Entry 9CYX (electron microscopy, 3.30 A resolution); this record covers chains H and Q of the 6 polymer chains in the assembly.

[Chain H]
Name: Lambda 1
From: Mammalian orthoreovirus 3 Dearing
UniProtKB: F1ARN3 (F1ARN3_9REOV); numbering as in UniProt (aligned over 1-1275)
Amino-acid sequence (1275 residues; numbered 1 to 1275; the number before each row is that of its first residue):
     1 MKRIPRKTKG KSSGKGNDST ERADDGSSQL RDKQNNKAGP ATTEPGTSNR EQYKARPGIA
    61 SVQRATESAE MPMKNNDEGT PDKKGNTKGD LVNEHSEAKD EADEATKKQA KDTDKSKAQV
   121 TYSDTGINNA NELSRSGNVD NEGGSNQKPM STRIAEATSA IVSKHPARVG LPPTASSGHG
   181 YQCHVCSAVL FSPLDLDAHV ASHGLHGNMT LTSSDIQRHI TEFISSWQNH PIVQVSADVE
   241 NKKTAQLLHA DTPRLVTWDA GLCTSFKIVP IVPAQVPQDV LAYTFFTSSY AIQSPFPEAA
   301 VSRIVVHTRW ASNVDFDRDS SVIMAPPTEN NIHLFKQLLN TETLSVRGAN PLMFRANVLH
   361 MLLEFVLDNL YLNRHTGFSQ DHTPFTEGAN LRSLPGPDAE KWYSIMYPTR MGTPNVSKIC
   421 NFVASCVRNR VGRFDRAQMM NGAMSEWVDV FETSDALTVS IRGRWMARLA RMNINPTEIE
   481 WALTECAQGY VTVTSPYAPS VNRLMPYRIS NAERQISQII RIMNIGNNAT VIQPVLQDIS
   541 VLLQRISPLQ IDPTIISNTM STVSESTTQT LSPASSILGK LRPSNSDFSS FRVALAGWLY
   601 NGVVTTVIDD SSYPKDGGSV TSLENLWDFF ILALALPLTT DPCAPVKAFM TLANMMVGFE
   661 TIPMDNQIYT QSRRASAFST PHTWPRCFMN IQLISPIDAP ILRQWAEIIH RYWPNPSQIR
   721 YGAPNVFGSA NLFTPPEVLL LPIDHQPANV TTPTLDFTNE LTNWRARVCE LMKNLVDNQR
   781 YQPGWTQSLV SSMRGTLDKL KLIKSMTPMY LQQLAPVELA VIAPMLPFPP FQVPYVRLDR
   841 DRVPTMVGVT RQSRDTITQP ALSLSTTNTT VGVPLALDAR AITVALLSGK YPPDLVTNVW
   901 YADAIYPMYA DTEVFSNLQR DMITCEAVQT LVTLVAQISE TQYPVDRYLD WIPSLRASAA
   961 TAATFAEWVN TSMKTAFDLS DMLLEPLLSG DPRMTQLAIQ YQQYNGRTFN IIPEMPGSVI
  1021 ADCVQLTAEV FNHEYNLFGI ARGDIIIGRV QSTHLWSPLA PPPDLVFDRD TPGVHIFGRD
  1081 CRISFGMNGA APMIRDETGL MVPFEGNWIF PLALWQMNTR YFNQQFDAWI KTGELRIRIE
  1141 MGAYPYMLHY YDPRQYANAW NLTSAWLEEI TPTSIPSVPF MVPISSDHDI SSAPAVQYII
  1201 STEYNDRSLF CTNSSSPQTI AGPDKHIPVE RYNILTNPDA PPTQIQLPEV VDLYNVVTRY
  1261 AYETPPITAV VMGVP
Disordered / not traced: 1-241

[Chain Q]
Name: Inner capsid protein sigma-2
From: Mammalian orthoreovirus 3 Dearing
UniProtKB: P03525 (SIGM2_REOVD); residue numbers follow UniProt; this construct covers 2-418
Amino-acid sequence (417 residues; numbered 2 to 418; the number before each row is that of its first residue):
     2 ARAAFLFKTV GFGGLQNVPI NDELSSHLLR AGNSPWQLTQ FLDWISLGRG LATSALVPTA
    62 GSRYYQMSCL LSGTLQIPFR PNHRWGDIRF LRLVWSAPTL DGLVVAPPQV LAQPALQAQA
   122 DRVYDCDDYP FLARDPRFKH RVYQQLSAVT LLNLTGFGPI SYVRVDEDMW SGDVNQLLMN
   182 YFGHTFAEIA YTLCQASANR PWEYDGTYAR MTQIVLSLFW LSYVGVIHQQ NTYRTFYFQC
   242 NRRGDAAEVW ILSCSLNHSA QIRPGNRSLF VMPTSPDWNM DVNLILSSTL TGCLCSGSQL
   302 PLIDNNSVPA VSRNIHGWTG RAGNQLHGFQ VRRMVTEFCD RLRRDGVMTQ AQQNQVEALA
   362 DQTQQFKRDK LETWAREDDQ YNQAHPNSTM FRTKPFTNAQ WGRGNTGATS AAIAALI
Curated features (UniProtKB/Swiss-Prot):
  - natural variant: Ala188 (A188V: In strain: Mutant ts447), Ala323 (A323V: In strain: Mutant ts447), Asn383 (N383D: In strain: Mutant ts447)

[How chain H and chain Q interact]
Residue-residue contacts (92; chain H residue first):
  Phe434(H) - Arg243(Q)
  Asp435(H) - Arg243(Q)
  Arg436(H) - Asn242(Q)
  Met439(H) - Phe183(Q)  hydrophobic
  Met439(H) - Ser254(Q)
  Trp447(H) - Arg50(Q)
  Trp447(H) - Ile252(Q)  hydrophobic
  Asp449(H) - Arg50(Q)  salt bridge
  Arg464(H) - Asp44(Q)
  Arg464(H) - Trp45(Q)
  Arg464(H) - Ser47(Q)
  Ala467(H) - Ser47(Q)
  Ala467(H) - Leu48(Q)  hydrophobic
  Arg468(H) - Asp44(Q)
  Ala470(H) - Leu48(Q)  hydrophobic
  Arg471(H) - Thr40(Q)
  Arg471(H) - Leu43(Q)
  Arg471(H) - Asp44(Q)  salt bridge
  Arg471(H) - Gln196(Q)  hydrogen bond
  Asn473(H) - Thr193(Q)
  Asn475(H) - Asn181(Q)
  Asn475(H) - Tyr182(Q)
  Pro476(H) - Asn181(Q)
  Thr477(H) - Gln177(Q)
  Thr477(H) - Asn181(Q)  hydrogen bond
  Glu478(H) - Tyr209(Q)  hydrogen bond
  Glu480(H) - Gln177(Q)
  Trp481(H) - Gln177(Q)
  Ser495(H) - Gln177(Q)
  Tyr497(H) - Asn176(Q)
  Tyr497(H) - Met180(Q)  hydrophobic
  Ala498(H) - Met180(Q)
  Pro499(H) - Met180(Q)
  Pro499(H) - Phe183(Q)  hydrophobic
  Asn502(H) - Phe183(Q)
  Asn502(H) - Gly184(Q)  hydrogen bond (side chain-backbone)
  Asn502(H) - His185(Q)
  Arg508(H) - Thr193(Q)
  Arg508(H) - Gln196(Q)
  Arg508(H) - Ala197(Q)
  Ile509(H) - Asn200(Q)  hydrogen bond (backbone-side chain)
  Asn511(H) - Asn200(Q)
  Pro724(H) - Asn200(Q)
  Pro724(H) - Arg201(Q)
  Asn725(H) - Tyr209(Q)  hydrogen bond
  Pro735(H) - Arg138(Q)
  Pro736(H) - Arg138(Q)
  Glu737(H) - Arg201(Q)  salt bridge
  Thr858(H) - Val105(Q)
  Thr858(H) - Val106(Q)  hydrogen bond (side chain-backbone)
  Gln859(H) - Gly87(Q)
  Gln859(H) - Val95(Q)
  Gln859(H) - Trp96(Q)  hydrogen bond (side chain-backbone)
  Gln859(H) - Ser97(Q)
  Gln859(H) - Val105(Q)
  Gln859(H) - Pro108(Q)
  Pro860(H) - Ser97(Q)
  Ala861(H) - Trp86(Q)  hydrophobic
  Ala861(H) - Ser97(Q)
  Gln929(H) - Ala32(Q)  hydrogen bond (side chain-backbone)
  Thr933(H) - Arg31(Q)
  Gln942(H) - Val105(Q)
  Gln942(H) - Val106(Q)  hydrogen bond (backbone-backbone)
  Tyr943(H) - Asn34(Q)
  Pro944(H) - Leu30(Q)
  Pro944(H) - Leu104(Q)
  Val945(H) - Arg31(Q)
  Asp946(H) - Arg31(Q)  salt bridge
  Tyr948(H) - His28(Q)
  Ile1012(H) - Ala98(Q)  hydrophobic
  Ile1012(H) - Asp102(Q)
  Glu1014(H) - Ser35(Q)  hydrogen bond
  Glu1014(H) - Trp37(Q)
  Glu1014(H) - Asp102(Q)
  Glu1014(H) - Arg142(Q)  salt bridge
  Met1015(H) - Asn34(Q)
  Met1015(H) - Ser35(Q)
  Pro1016(H) - Thr40(Q)
  Gly1017(H) - Ala32(Q)
  Ser1018(H) - Ala32(Q)
  Asp1022(H) - Arg31(Q)  salt bridge
  Gln1025(H) - Arg31(Q)  hydrogen bond (backbone-side chain)
  Leu1026(H) - Arg31(Q)
  Glu1029(H) - His28(Q)  salt bridge
  Glu1029(H) - Arg31(Q)  salt bridge
  Pro1238(H) - Gln363(Q)
  Asp1239(H) - Gln363(Q)
  Pro1241(H) - Phe367(Q)  hydrophobic
  Thr1243(H) - Leu52(Q)
  Gln1244(H) - Phe367(Q)
  Ile1245(H) - Leu52(Q)
  Tyr1262(H) - Glu189(Q)  hydrogen bond
Interface residues without a listed pair, chain H (76 interface residues in all): Ala437, Gly463, Met466, Ser500, Ser510, Gly728, Thr856, Leu862, Pro1013, Ala1021, Ala1240, Pro1242, Leu1247, Pro1248, Thr1258, Tyr1260
Interface residues without a listed pair, chain Q (67 interface residues in all): Ser27, Gly33, Gln41, Gly51, Thr54, Ser55, Ala56, Leu94, Pro99, Asp174, Leu178, Thr186, Tyr192, Thr208, Asp246, Ala247, Val250, Leu253

[In short]
76 residues of chain H and 67 residues of chain Q are in contact; the contacts include 13 hydrogen bonds and 8
salt bridges. Polar contacts include Asp449(H)-Arg50(Q), Arg471(H)-Asp44(Q) and Glu737(H)-Arg201(Q).
Here chain H is Lambda 1 and chain Q is Inner capsid protein sigma-2, both from Mammalian orthoreovirus 3
Dearing. Entry 9CYX (Cryo-EM structure of MRV full core) was determined by electron microscopy, deposited
together with 9CYT and 9CYY.
